Entry 6BWH (X-ray diffraction, 2.18 A resolution); this record covers chain A.

== Chain A ==
Molecule: 2-phospho-L-lactate guanylyltransferase
Organism: Mycobacterium tuberculosis
Notes: EC 2.7.7.68
Reference sequence: P9WP83 (COFC_MYCTU); residues 2-214 here = UniProt positions 2-214
Sequence (228 residues; row label = number of the first residue in the row; numbers below 1 keep their minus sign (Mse-13 is residue -13)):
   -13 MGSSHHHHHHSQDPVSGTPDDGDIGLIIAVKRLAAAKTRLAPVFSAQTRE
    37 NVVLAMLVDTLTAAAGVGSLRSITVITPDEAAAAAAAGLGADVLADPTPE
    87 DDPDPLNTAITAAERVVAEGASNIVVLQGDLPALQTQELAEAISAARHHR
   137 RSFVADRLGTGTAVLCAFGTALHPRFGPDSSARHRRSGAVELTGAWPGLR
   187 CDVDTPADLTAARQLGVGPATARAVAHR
Not modelled in the structure: -13 to 6, 214
Modified positions: Mse-13 (selenomethionine); Mse42 (selenomethionine; parent Met)
Sequence notes: expression tag (-13 to 1)
Metal / ion sites: Mg2+ site 1: Asp116, Asp188, Asp190 (together with phosphoenolpyruvate); Mg2+ site 2: Asp188, Asp190 (together with phosphoenolpyruvate)
Small-molecule neighbours: phosphoenolpyruvate (PEP): Leu92, Gln114, Asp116, Gly147, Thr148, Phe162, Gly163, Ser166, Asp188, Asp190
Curated features (UniProtKB/Swiss-Prot):
  - binding site (phosphoenolpyruvate): Thr148, Gly163, Ser166
What the authors report for this chain:
  - Mg2+ coordination: Asp116, Asp188, Asp190
  - binding site for phosphoenolpyruvate: Asp116, Thr148, Gly163, Ser166, Asp188, Asp190

== Overview ==
Ligands of chain A: phosphoenolpyruvate. Asp116, Asp188 and Asp190 form the Mg2+ site 1. Asp188 and Asp190
coordinate Mg2+ site 2. UniProt lists 3 phosphoenolpyruvate-binding residues. The paper reports a binding site
for phosphoenolpyruvate at Asp116, Thr148 and Gly163 among others; Mg2+ coordination by Asp116, Asp188 and
Asp190.
Chain A is 2-phospho-L-lactate guanylyltransferase (Mycobacterium tuberculosis); the structure, Crystal
structure of Mycoibacterium tuberculosis Rv2983 in complex with PEP, was determined by X-ray diffraction (same
publication as 6BWG).
